Entry 6QKG (X-ray diffraction, 2.20 A resolution); this record covers chain A.

== Chain A ==
Protein: Ncr A
Organism: bacterium enrichment culture clone N47
UniProt: E1YD54 (E1YD54_9DELT); numbering as in UniProt (aligned over 1-670)
Chain sequence (714 residues; each row starts with the number of its first residue):
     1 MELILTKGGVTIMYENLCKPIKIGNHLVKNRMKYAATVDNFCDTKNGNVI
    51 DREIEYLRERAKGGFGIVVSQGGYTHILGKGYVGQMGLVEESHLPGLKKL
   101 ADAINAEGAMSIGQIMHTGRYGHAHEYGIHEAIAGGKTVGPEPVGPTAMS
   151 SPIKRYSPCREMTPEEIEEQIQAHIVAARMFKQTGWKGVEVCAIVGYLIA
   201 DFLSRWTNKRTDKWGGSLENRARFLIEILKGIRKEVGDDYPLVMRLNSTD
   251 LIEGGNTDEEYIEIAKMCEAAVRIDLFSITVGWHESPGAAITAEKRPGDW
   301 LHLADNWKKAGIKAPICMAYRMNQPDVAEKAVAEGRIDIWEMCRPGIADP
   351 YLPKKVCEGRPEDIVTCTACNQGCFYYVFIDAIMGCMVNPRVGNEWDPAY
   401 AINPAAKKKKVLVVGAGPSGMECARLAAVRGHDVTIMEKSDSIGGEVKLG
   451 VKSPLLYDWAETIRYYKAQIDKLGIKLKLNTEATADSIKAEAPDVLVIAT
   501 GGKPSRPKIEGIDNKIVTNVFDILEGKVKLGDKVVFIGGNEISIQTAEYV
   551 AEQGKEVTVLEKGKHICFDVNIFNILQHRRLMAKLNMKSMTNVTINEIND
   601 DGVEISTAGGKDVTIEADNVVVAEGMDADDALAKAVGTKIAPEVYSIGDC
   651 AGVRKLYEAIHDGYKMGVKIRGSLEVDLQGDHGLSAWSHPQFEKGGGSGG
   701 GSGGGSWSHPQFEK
Disordered / not traced: 1-12, 674-714
Construct notes: expression tag (671-714)
Disulfide bonds: Cys-18/Cys-357
Bound ions: 4Fe-4S cluster Fe: Cys-367, Cys-370, Cys-374, Cys-386
Residues lining bound ligands:
  - FAD (flavin-adenine dinucleotide): Gln-372, Val-414, Gly-415, Ala-416, Gly-417, Pro-418, Ser-419, Gly-420, Met-437, Glu-438, Lys-439, Ser-440, Gly-444, Gly-445, Glu-446, Val-447, Leu-449, Gly-450, Leu-456, Trp-459, Thr-481, Glu-482, Ala-483, Ala-499, Thr-500, Gly-501, Gly-502, Val-520, Phe-521, Leu-524, Glu-541, Ile-542, Gln-545, Thr-546, Asp-629, Leu-632, Ile-647, Gly-648, Asp-649, Arg-654, Lys-655, Leu-656, Tyr-657, Ala-659
  - FMN (flavin mononucleotide): Ala-35, Ala-36, Thr-37, Val-38, Gln-71, Gly-72, Gln-114, Met-116, Cys-192, Ile-194, Arg-245, Ile-291, Ala-319, Tyr-320, Arg-321, Met-342, Cys-343, Arg-344, Pro-345, Ile-347, Cys-374, Phe-375, Val-378, Met-384
  - 4Fe-4S cluster (SF4): Arg-344, Ile-347, Ala-348, Cys-367, Thr-368, Ala-369, Cys-370, Asn-371, Gln-372, Gly-373, Cys-374, Gly-385, Cys-386, Met-387, Val-388
What the authors report for this chain:
  - binding site for flavin-adenine dinucleotide: Glu-446, Leu-456, Trp-459, Glu-541, Ile-542, Gln-545, Asp-649, Lys-655, Leu-656
  - binding site for flavin mononucleotide: Val-38, Arg-245, Phe-375
  - contacts within the chain: Arg-245/Glu-341 (hydrogen bond)
  - catalytic residues: Tyr-82 (from molecular simulation)

== Overview ==
Chain A binds 4Fe-4S cluster, flavin-adenine dinucleotide and flavin mononucleotide. Cys-367, Cys-370, Cys-374
and Cys-386 form the 4Fe-4S cluster Fe site. The paper reports the catalytic residue Tyr-82; a binding site
for flavin-adenine dinucleotide at Glu-446, Leu-456 and Trp-459 among others.
Chain A is Ncr A (bacterium enrichment culture clone N47); the structure, 2-Naphthoyl-CoA Reductase(NCR), was
determined by X-ray diffraction (same publication as 6QKR and 6QKX).
